2OYH - chains A and C of the 5 polymer chains in the assembly; structure by X-ray diffraction, 2.40 A resolution.

Chain A:
Protein: Fibrinogen alpha chain
From: Homo sapiens
Reference sequence: P02671 (FIBA_HUMAN); residues 126-191 here correspond to UniProt positions 145-210 (UniProt number = residue number + 19)
Sequence (66 residues; row label = number of the first residue in the row):
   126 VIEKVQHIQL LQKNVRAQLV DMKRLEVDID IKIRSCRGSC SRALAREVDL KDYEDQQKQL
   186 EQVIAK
Unresolved in the structure: 126, 191

Chain C:
Protein: Fibrinogen gamma chain
From: Homo sapiens
Reference sequence: P02679 (FIBG_HUMAN); residues 96-406 here correspond to UniProt positions 122-432 (UniProt number = residue number + 26)
Sequence (311 residues; numbered 96 to 406; the number before each row is that of its first residue):
    96 YEASILTHDS SIRYLQEIYN SNNQKIVNLK EKVAQLEAQC QEPCKDTVQI HDITGKDCQD
   156 IANKGAKQSG LYFIKPLKAN QQFLVYCEID GSGNGWTVFQ KRLDGSVDFK KNWIQYKEGF
   216 GHLSPTGTTE FWLGNEKIHL ISTQSAIPYA LRVELEDWNG RTSTADYAMF KVGPEADKYR
   276 LTYAYFAGGD AGDAFDGFDF GDAPSAKFFT SHNGMQFSTW DNDNDKFEGN CAEQDGSGWW
   336 MNKCHAGHLN GVYYQGGTYS KASTPNGYDN GIIWATWKTR WYSMKKTTMK IIPFNRLTIG
   396 EGQQHHLGGA K
Unresolved in the structure: 395-406
Disulfides: Cys-153/Cys-182, Cys-326/Cys-339
Construct notes: engineered mutation Ala-298 (Asp324 in P02679), Ala-301 (Asp327 in P02679)
Bound ions: Ca2+: Asp-318, Asp-320, Phe-322, Gly-324
Swiss-Prot annotation at these positions:
  - region: Thr-374 to Glu-396 (Gamma-chain polymerization, binding amino end of another fibrin alpha chain), Gly-397 to Lys-406 (Platelet aggregation and Staphylococcus clumping)
  - binding site (Ca(2+)): Asp-318, Asp-320, Phe-322, Gly-324
  - glycosylation: Asn-308 (N-linked (GlcNAc...) asparagine)
  - cross-link: Gln-398 (Isoglutamyl lysine isopeptide (Gln-Lys) (interchain with K-432)), Lys-406 (Isoglutamyl lysine isopeptide (Lys-Gln) (interchain with Q-424))

Interface between chain A and chain C:
Inter-chain disulfides: Cys-161(A)/Cys-135(C)
Contacting residue pairs (29):
  Lys-129(A) / Ile-100(C)
  Lys-129(A) / His-103(C)
  His-132(A) / Ile-107(C)
  His-132(A) / Gln-111(C)
  Ile-133(A) / Ile-107(C)
  Leu-136(A) / Ile-107(C)  hydrophobic
  Leu-136(A) / Leu-110(C)  hydrophobic
  Leu-136(A) / Gln-111(C)
  Asn-139(A) / Tyr-114(C)  hydrogen bond
  Gln-143(A) / Tyr-114(C)  hydrogen bond (side chain-backbone)
  Gln-143(A) / Asn-117(C)
  Gln-143(A) / Asn-118(C)
  Asp-146(A) / Ile-121(C)
  Asp-146(A) / Lys-125(C)  salt bridge
  Met-147(A) / Ile-121(C)  hydrophobic
  Leu-150(A) / Leu-124(C)  hydrophobic
  Asp-153(A) / Val-128(C)
  Ile-154(A) / Leu-124(C)  hydrophobic
  Lys-157(A) / Glu-132(C)  salt bridge
  Ser-160(A) / Cys-135(C)
  Cys-161(A) / Cys-135(C)  disulfide
  Gly-163(A) / Glu-137(C)
  Gly-163(A) / Pro-138(C)
  Gly-163(A) / Cys-139(C)  hydrogen bond (backbone-side chain)
  Ser-164(A) / Cys-135(C)  hydrogen bond (side chain-backbone)
  Ser-164(A) / Gln-136(C)
  Ser-164(A) / Glu-137(C)  hydrogen bond (side chain-backbone)
  Cys-165(A) / Gln-134(C)
  Cys-165(A) / Cys-135(C)  hydrophobic
Other interface residues (no listed pair), chain C (20 interface residues in all): Leu-131

Summary:
17 residues of chain A and 20 residues of chain C are in contact, with 1 disulfide bond, 5 hydrogen bonds and
2 salt bridges. Among the polar pairs are Asp-146(A)/Lys-125(C), Lys-157(A)/Glu-132(C) and
Asn-139(A)/Tyr-114(C). UniProt lists 4 Ca2+-binding residues on chain C.
Here chain A is Fibrinogen alpha chain and chain C is Fibrinogen gamma chain, both from Homo sapiens. Entry
2OYH (Crystal Structure of Fragment D of gammaD298,301A Fibrinogen with the Peptide Ligand
Gly-His-Arg-Pro-Amide) was determined by X-ray diffraction (same publication as 2OYI).
